PDB entry 8I6P | electron microscopy, 3.50 A resolution | chains B and A of the 4 polymer chains in the assembly

[Chain B (and A)]
Molecule: Syn-copalyl diphosphate synthase, chloroplastic
Source organism: Oryza sativa Japonica Group
Notes: EC 5.5.1.14; chain A of this document is another copy of the same molecule, construct and numbering; everything in this record applies to it too
Reference sequence: Q0JF02 (CPS4_ORYSJ); residues 1-767 here = UniProt positions 1-767
Amino-acid sequence (775 residues; numbered 1 to 775; the number before each row is that of its first residue):
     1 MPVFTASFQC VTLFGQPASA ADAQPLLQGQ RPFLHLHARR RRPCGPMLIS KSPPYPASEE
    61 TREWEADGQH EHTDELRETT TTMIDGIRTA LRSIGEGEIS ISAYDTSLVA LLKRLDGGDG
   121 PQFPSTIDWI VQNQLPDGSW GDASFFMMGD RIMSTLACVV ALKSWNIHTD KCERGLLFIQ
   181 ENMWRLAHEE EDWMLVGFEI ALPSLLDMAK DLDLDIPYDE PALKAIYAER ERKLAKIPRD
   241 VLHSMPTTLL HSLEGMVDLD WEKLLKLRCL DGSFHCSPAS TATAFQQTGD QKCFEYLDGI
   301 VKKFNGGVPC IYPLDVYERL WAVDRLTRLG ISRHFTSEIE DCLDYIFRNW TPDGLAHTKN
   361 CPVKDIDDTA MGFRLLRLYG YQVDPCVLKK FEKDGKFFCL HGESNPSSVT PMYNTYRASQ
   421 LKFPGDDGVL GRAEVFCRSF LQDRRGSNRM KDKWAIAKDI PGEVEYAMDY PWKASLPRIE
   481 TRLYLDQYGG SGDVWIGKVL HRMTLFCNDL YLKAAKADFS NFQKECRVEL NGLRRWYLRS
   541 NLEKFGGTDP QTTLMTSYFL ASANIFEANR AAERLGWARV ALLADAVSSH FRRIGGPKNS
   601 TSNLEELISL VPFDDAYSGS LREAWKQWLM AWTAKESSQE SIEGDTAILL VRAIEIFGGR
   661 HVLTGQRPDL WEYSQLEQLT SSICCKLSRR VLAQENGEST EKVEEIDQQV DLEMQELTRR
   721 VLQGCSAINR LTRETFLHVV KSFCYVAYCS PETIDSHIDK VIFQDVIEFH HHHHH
Disordered / not traced: 1-79, 768-775
Sequence notes: expression tag (768-775)
UniProt features mapped onto this chain:
  - motif: Asp365 to Asp368 (DXDD motif)
  - binding site (substrate): Lys233, Lys453
  - binding site (Mg(2+)): Asp365, Asp367
From the paper describing this entry:
  - mutagenesis - V196I, H275L, H275L/Y317F/H357W, Q291A, I311V, L314A, L314F, Y317F, H334A, H357A, H357W, L400F, R535A, R733A: decreased catalytic activity
  - mutagenesis - S674A/E677A: unchanged catalytic activity
  - catalytic residues: Asp367, His501 (proposed by the authors, not directly observed)
  - mutagenesis - V196A, H275L/H357W, H275L/Y317F, H275L/I311V/Y317F, H275L/C310D/I311V/Y317F, I311A, Y317A, Y317F/H357W, L400A: abolished catalytic activity
  - specificity-determining residues: His275, Ile311 (from molecular simulation)
  - specificity-determining residues: Leu314, Tyr317, His357 (proposed by the authors, not directly observed)

[Chain B / chain A interface]
Pairs across the interface - 26 pairs, chain B then chain A:
  Glu623(B) with Trp671(A)
  Gln627(B) with Arg720(A), hydrogen bond
  Met630(B) with Arg720(A)
  Ser638(B) with Leu712(A)
  Gln639(B) with Gln709(A)
  Glu640(B) with Glu713(A)
  Arg652(B) with Gln675(A), hydrogen bond
  Ile656(B) with Trp671(A), hydrophobic
  Gly659(B) with Arg667(A)
  Arg660(B) with Arg667(A), hydrogen bond (backbone-side chain)
  His661(B) with Arg667(A), hydrogen bond
  Val662(B) with Leu670(A), hydrophobic
  Arg667(B) with Glu655(A); Ile656(A); Arg660(A), hydrogen bond (side chain-backbone)
  Leu670(B) with Tyr673(A), hydrophobic
  Trp671(B) with Ala624(A), hydrophobic; Arg652(A)
  Ser674(B) with Glu677(A), hydrogen bond
  Glu677(B) with Ser674(A), hydrogen bond
  Gln678(B) with Ser681(A)
  Ser681(B) with Gln678(A)
  Leu712(B) with Ser637(A); Ser638(A)
  Glu713(B) with Glu640(A)
  Glu716(B) with Ala634(A)
Interface residues without a listed pair, chain B (34 interface residues in all): Ser620, Ala634, Glu636, Ser637, Leu663, Thr664, Glu672, Tyr673, Gln675, Gln708, Gln709, Arg720
Interface residues without a listed pair, chain A (33 interface residues in all): Ser620, Glu623, Gln627, Met630, Gln639, Val662, Leu663, Thr664, Gly665, Gln708, Arg719
The authors on this interface:
  - specific contacts: Ser674(A)-Glu677(B)

[Summary]
34 residues of chain B and 33 residues of chain A are in contact, with 7 hydrogen bonds. Polar contacts
include Gln627(B)-Arg720(A), Arg652(B)-Gln675(A) and Arg660(B)-Arg667(A). The authors report a contact between
Ser674(A) and Glu677(B). From the paper: catalytic residues Asp367(B) and His501(B); V196I, H275L and
H275L/Y317F/H357W of chain B, among others, reduce catalytic activity; 24 substitutions were tested in all.
Chain B and chain A are both Syn-copalyl diphosphate synthase, chloroplastic (Oryza sativa Japonica Group);
the structure, The cryo-EM structure of OsCyc1 tetramer state, was determined by electron microscopy together
with 8I6T, 8I6U, 8IH5 and 8KBW from the same study.
